PDB entry 9FAU | electron microscopy, 3.10 A resolution | chains C and L of the 10 polymer chains in the assembly

Chain C:
Protein: Isoform 2 of Gamma-aminobutyric acid receptor subunit gamma-2
Source organism: Homo sapiens
Reference sequence: P18507 (GBRG2_HUMAN); residues 26-428 here correspond to UniProt positions 65-467 (UniProt number = residue number + 39)
Chain sequence (404 residues; row label = number of the first residue in the row):
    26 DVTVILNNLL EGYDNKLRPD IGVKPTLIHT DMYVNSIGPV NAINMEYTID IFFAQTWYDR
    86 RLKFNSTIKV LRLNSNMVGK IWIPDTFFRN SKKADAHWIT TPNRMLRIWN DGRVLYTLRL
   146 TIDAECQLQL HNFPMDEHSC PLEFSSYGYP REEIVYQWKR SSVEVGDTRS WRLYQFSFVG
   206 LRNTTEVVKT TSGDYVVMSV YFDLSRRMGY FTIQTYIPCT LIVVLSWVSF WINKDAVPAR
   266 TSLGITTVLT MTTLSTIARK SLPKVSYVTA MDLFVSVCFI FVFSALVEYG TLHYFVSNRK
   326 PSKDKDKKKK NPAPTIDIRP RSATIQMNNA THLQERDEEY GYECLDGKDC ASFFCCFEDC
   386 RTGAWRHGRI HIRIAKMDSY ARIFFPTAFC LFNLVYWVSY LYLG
Disordered / not traced: 325-368, 386-395
Disulfides: Cys151-Cys165
Covalent attachments: N-acetylglucosamine (NAG) linked to Asn208
Modified / non-standard residues: Cys380 (S-palmitoyl-L-cysteine; P1L); Cys381 (S-palmitoyl-L-cysteine; P1L); Cys385 (S-palmitoyl-L-cysteine; P1L)
Construct notes: expression tag (429)
Small-molecule neighbours:
  - phosphatidylglycerol (PGW; (1R)-2-{[(S)-{[(2S)-2,3-dihydroxypropyl]oxy}(hydroxy)phosphoryl]oxy}-1-[(hexadecanoyloxy)methyl]ethyl (9Z)-octadec-9-enoate), molecule 1: Ser291, Tyr292, Ile305, Phe308, Ser309
  - phosphatidylglycerol (PGW), molecule 2: Thr412, Leu416, Leu419
  - 1,2-dilauroyl-sn-glycero-3-phosphate (PX2): Val312, Gly315, Thr316, Tyr319, Phe320
  - hexadecane (R16), molecule 1: Met233, Thr237, Tyr241, Thr245, Phe414, Cys415, Asn418, Trp422
  - hexadecane (R16), molecule 2: Gly234, Ile238, Ile242, Leu246
  - hexadecane (R16), molecule 3: Leu246, Val249, Trp256
UniProt features mapped onto this chain:
  - glycosylation (N-linked (GlcNAc...) asparagine): Asn90, Asn208

Chain L:
Protein: LHFPL tetraspan subfamily member 4 protein
Source organism: Homo sapiens
Reference sequence: Q7Z7J7 (LHPL4_HUMAN); residue numbers follow UniProt; this construct covers 16-203
Chain sequence (188 residues; each row starts with the number of its first residue):
    16 MRNSRAIGVL WAIFTICFAI INVVVFIQPY WVGDSVSTPK PGYFGLFHYC VGSGLAGREL
    76 TCRGSFTDFS TIPSSAFKAA AFFVLLSMVL ILGCITCFSL FFFCNTATVY KICAWMQLLA
   136 ALCLVLGCMI FPDGWDAETI RDMCGAKTGK YSLGDCSVRW AYILAIIGIL NALILSFLAF
   196 VLGNRQTD
Disulfides: Cys65-Cys77, Cys109-Cys128, Cys159-Cys171
Small-molecule neighbours:
  - phosphatidylglycerol (PGW; (1R)-2-{[(S)-{[(2S)-2,3-dihydroxypropyl]oxy}(hydroxy)phosphoryl]oxy}-1-[(hexadecanoyloxy)methyl]ethyl (9Z)-octadec-9-enoate), molecule 1: Gly23, Ala27, Ile28, Ile31, Ile110, Phe113, Ser114, Phe116, Phe117, Phe118, Cys119, Thr121, Tyr125
  - phosphatidylglycerol (PGW), molecule 2: Thr82, Asp83, Phe84, Ser85, Lys93

Chain C / chain L interface:
Residue-residue contacts (38):
  His156(C) - Thr82(L)
  His156(C) - Asp83(L)  salt bridge
  Tyr292(C) - Thr82(L)
  Tyr292(C) - Asp83(L)
  Val293(C) - Thr82(L)  hydrogen bond (backbone-side chain)
  Ser377(C) - Lys126(L)  hydrogen bond (backbone-side chain)
  Ser377(C) - Asn199(L)
  Phe378(C) - Lys126(L)
  Phe378(C) - Phe195(L)
  Phe378(C) - Asn199(L)  hydrogen bond (backbone-side chain)
  Phe379(C) - Trp130(L)  hydrogen bond (backbone-side chain)
  Phe379(C) - Phe195(L)
  Cys380(C) - Lys126(L)  hydrogen bond (backbone-side chain)
  Cys380(C) - Trp130(L)
  Cys380(C) - Leu134(L)
  Cys380(C) - Cys138(L)
  Cys380(C) - Leu141(L)
  Cys381(C) - Val104(L)
  Cys381(C) - Ile127(L)
  Cys381(C) - Trp130(L)
  Cys381(C) - Met131(L)
  Cys385(C) - Gly108(L)
  Arg398(C) - Asn120(L)  hydrogen bond
  Ser404(C) - Phe118(L)
  Tyr405(C) - Leu115(L)
  Tyr405(C) - Phe118(L)  hydrophobic
  Tyr405(C) - Cys119(L)
  Ile408(C) - Ser114(L)
  Ile408(C) - Phe117(L)  hydrophobic
  Phe409(C) - Thr111(L)
  Phe409(C) - Ser114(L)
  Phe409(C) - Leu115(L)  hydrophobic
  Thr412(C) - Ser114(L)
  Ala413(C) - Thr111(L)
  Leu416(C) - Ile110(L)  hydrophobic
  Leu416(C) - Thr111(L)
  Ser424(C) - Ile42(L)
  Leu428(C) - Ile42(L)
Interface residues without a listed pair, chain C (21 interface residues in all): Val420, Tyr425
Interface residues without a listed pair, chain L (29 interface residues in all): Val38, Gln43, Ser80, Leu107, Cys112, Thr123, Val196

In short:
The interface between chain C and chain L involves 21 residues on one side and 29 on the other; the contacts
include 6 hydrogen bonds and 1 salt bridge. Polar contacts include His156(C)-Asp83(L), Val293(C)-Thr82(L) and
Ser377(C)-Lys126(L). Phosphatidylglycerol is bound between chain C and chain L.
Chain C is Isoform 2 of Gamma-aminobutyric acid receptor subunit gamma-2 and chain L is LHFPL tetraspan
subfamily member 4 protein, both from Homo sapiens; the structure, CryoEM structure of human full-length
beta3gamma2 GABA(A) receptor in complex with GARLH4, the TMD of Neuroligin2 ..., was determined by electron
microscopy.
